PDB entry 6RWO | electron microscopy, 3.05 A resolution | chains A and I of the 16 polymer chains in the assembly

[Chain A (and I)]
Protein: Pol protein
Organism: Simian immunodeficiency virus
Notes: chain I of this document is another copy of the same molecule, construct and numbering; everything in this record applies to it too
UniProtKB: E1ANT8 (E1ANT8_SIV); residues 1-289 here correspond to UniProt positions 735-1023 (UniProt number = residue number + 734)
Sequence (290 residues; each row starts with the number of its first residue; numbering starts at 0):
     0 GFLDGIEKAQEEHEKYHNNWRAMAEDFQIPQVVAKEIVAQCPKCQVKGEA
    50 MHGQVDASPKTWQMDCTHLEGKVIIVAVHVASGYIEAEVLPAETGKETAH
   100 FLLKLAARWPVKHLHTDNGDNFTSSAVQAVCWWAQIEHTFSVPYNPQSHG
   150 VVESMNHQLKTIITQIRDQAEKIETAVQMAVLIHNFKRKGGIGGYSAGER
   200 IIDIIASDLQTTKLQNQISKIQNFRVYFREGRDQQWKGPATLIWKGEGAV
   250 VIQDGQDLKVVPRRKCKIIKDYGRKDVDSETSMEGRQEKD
Disordered / not traced: 270-289
Construct notes: expression tag (0); engineered mutation Asp119 (Ala853 in E1ANT8), Ser140 (Gly874 in E1ANT8), His148 (Gln882 in E1ANT8)
Metal / ion sites: Zn2+: His12, His16, Cys40, Cys43; Mg2+ site 1: Asp64, Asp116 (together with Bictegravir); Mg2+ site 2: Asp64, Glu152 (together with Bictegravir)
Ligand contacts: Bictegravir (KLQ): Asp64, Asp116, Asn117, Gly118, Tyr143, Pro145, Gln146, Glu152
From the paper describing this entry:
  - contacts within the chain: Thr97-Phe121 (hydrophobic contact), His114-Ser140 (hydrogen bond), Asp116-Phe121 (hydrophobic contact), His114-Thr138 (hydrogen bond), Ser140-His148, His148-Glu152
  - Mg2+ coordination: Glu152
  - conformationally variable residues: His148

[How chain A and chain I interact]
Pairs across the interface (29; chain A residue first):
  Glu11(A) with Lys186(I), salt bridge
  Lys14(A) with Gln168(I), hydrogen bond (backbone-side chain)
  Tyr15(A) with Ile182(I)
  His16(A) with Arg187(I), hydrogen bond (backbone-side chain)
  Asn17(A) with Lys186(I)
  Asn18(A) with Lys186(I); Arg187(I); Lys188(I), hydrogen bond (side chain-backbone)
  Arg20(A) with Gly189(I)
  Ala21(A) with Lys186(I); Lys188(I)
  Glu24(A) with Lys188(I), salt bridge; Gly193(I)
  Asp25(A) with Lys188(I), salt bridge
  Lys42(A) with Gln164(I); Asp167(I), salt bridge
  Gln164(A) with Lys42(I)
  Asp167(A) with Lys42(I), salt bridge
  Gln168(A) with Lys14(I), hydrogen bond (side chain-backbone)
  Ile182(A) with Tyr15(I)
  Lys186(A) with Asn17(I); Asn18(I); Ala21(I)
  Arg187(A) with His16(I), hydrogen bond (side chain-backbone); Asn18(I)
  Lys188(A) with Asn18(I), hydrogen bond (backbone-side chain); Glu24(I), salt bridge; Asp25(I), salt bridge
  Gly189(A) with Arg20(I)
Interface residues without a listed pair, chain A (24 interface residues in all): Glu13, Cys43, Thr163, Ile165, Gly193
Interface residues without a listed pair, chain I (24 interface residues in all): Glu11, Glu13, Cys43, Thr163, Ile165

[Overview]
The chain A/chain I interface involves 24 residues from each chain, with 6 hydrogen bonds and 7 salt bridges.
Polar contacts include Glu11(A)-Lys186(I), Glu24(A)-Lys188(I) and Asp25(A)-Lys188(I). Bound to chain A:
Bictegravir. His12(A), His16(A), Cys40(A) and Cys43(A) form the Zn2+ site. The paper reports Mg2+ coordination
by Glu152(A); conformational variability at His148(A).
Chain A and chain I are both Pol protein (Simian immunodeficiency virus); the structure, SIVrcm intasome
(Q148H/G140S) in complex with bictegravir, was determined by electron microscopy (same publication as 6RWL,
6RWM and 6RWN).
